Entry 4LP0 (X-ray diffraction, 1.95 A resolution); this record covers chain A.

== Chain A ==
Molecule: Topoisomerase IV subunit B
From: Streptococcus pneumoniae
Notes: EC 5.99.1.-; fragment: ATPase domain
UniProtKB: Q8DQB5 (Q8DQB5_STRR6); numbering as in UniProt (aligned over 1-226)
Sequence (226 residues; row label = number of the first residue in the row):
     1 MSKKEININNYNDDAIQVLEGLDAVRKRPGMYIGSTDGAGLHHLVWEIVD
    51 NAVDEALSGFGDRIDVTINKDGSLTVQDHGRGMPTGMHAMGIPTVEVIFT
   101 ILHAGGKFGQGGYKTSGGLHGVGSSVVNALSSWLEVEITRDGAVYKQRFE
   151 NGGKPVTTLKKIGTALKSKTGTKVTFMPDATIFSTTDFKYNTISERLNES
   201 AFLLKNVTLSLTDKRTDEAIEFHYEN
Disordered / not traced: 1-16, 104-121
Residues lining bound ligands: 1YM (6'-[(ethylcarbamoyl)amino]-4'-[4-(trifluoromethyl)-1,3-thiazol-2-yl]-3,3'-bipyridine-5-carboxylic acid): Ile-48, Asn-51, Ala-52, Glu-55, Val-76, Asp-78, Arg-81, Gly-82, Met-83, Pro-84, Thr-94, Ile-98, Thr-172, Val-174

== Summary ==
Chain A binds compound 1YM.
Chain A is Topoisomerase IV subunit B (Streptococcus pneumoniae); the structure, Crystal structure of a
topoisomerase ATP inhibitor, was determined by X-ray diffraction together with 4LPB from the same study.
